5LUG - chains C and H of the 4 polymer chains in the assembly; structure by X-ray diffraction, 1.70 A resolution.

[Chain C]
Name: Spindlin-like protein 2, isoform CRA_a
From: Homo sapiens
Reference sequence: A0A024R9Y9 (A0A024R9Y9_HUMAN); residue numbers follow UniProt; this construct covers 45-258
Sequence (222 residues; row label = number of the first residue in the row):
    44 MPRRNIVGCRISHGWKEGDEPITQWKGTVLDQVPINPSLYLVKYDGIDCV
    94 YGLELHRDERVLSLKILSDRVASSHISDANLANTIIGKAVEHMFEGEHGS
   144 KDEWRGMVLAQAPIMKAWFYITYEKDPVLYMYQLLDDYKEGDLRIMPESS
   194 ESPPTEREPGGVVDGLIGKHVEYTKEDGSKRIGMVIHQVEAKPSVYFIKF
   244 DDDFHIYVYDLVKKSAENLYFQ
Disordered / not traced: 44, 117-119, 191-203
Sequence notes: initiating methionine (44); expression tag (259-265)

[Chain H]
Name: Ala-arg-thr-M3L-gln-thr-ala-2MR-lys-ser
From: Homo sapiens
Sequence (10 residues; numbered 1 to 10; the number before each row is that of its first residue):
     1 ARTKQTAXKS
Disordered / not traced: 9-10
Modified positions: Lys4 (N-trimethyllysine; M3L); 2MR (N3, N4-dimethylarginine) at position 8

[Chain C / chain H interface]
Contacting residue pairs (24):
  Trp68(C) - 2MR_8(H)
  Tyr87(C) - 2MR_8(H)
  Gly89(C) - Gln5(H)  hydrogen bond (backbone-side chain)
  Ile90(C) - Gln5(H)
  Ile90(C) - 2MR_8(H)
  Asp91(C) - Gln5(H)  hydrogen bond (backbone-side chain)
  Tyr94(C) - 2MR_8(H)
  Met136(C) - Ala1(H)
  Phe137(C) - Arg2(H)
  Phe137(C) - Thr3(H)
  Phe137(C) - Lys4(H)
  Glu138(C) - Ala1(H)  hydrogen bond (side chain-backbone)
  Glu138(C) - Arg2(H)  hydrogen bond (backbone-backbone)
  Glu138(C) - Thr3(H)
  Asp145(C) - Lys4(H)
  Trp147(C) - Lys4(H)
  Tyr166(C) - Lys4(H)
  Asp169(C) - Lys4(H)
  Tyr173(C) - Lys4(H)
  Tyr175(C) - Arg2(H)
  Tyr175(C) - Lys4(H)
  Gln176(C) - Arg2(H)  hydrogen bond (backbone-side chain)
  Asp180(C) - Arg2(H)  salt bridge
  Asp185(C) - Ala1(H)
Also at the interface, not in a pair above, chain C (19 interface residues in all): Asp88

[Overview]
Chain C and chain H form an interface of 19 and 6 residues respectively; the contacts include 5 hydrogen bonds
and 1 salt bridge. Polar contacts include Asp180(C)-Arg2(H), Gly89(C)-Gln5(H) and Asp91(C)-Gln5(H).
Chain C is Spindlin-like protein 2, isoform CRA_a and chain H is Ala-arg-thr-M3L-gln-thr-ala-2MR-lys-ser, both
from Homo sapiens; the structure, Crystal structure of human Spindlin-2B protein in complex with
ART(M3L)QTA(2MR)KS peptide, was determined by X-ray diffraction.
